PDB entry 4XI1 | X-ray diffraction, 2.98 A resolution | chain A

# Chain A
Molecule: E3 ubiquitin-protein ligase LubX
From: Legionella pneumophila (strain Paris)
Notes: EC 6.3.2.-
UniProtKB: Q5X159 (LUBX_LEGPA); residue numbers follow UniProt; this construct covers 102-202
Amino-acid sequence (101 residues; row label = number of the first residue in the row):
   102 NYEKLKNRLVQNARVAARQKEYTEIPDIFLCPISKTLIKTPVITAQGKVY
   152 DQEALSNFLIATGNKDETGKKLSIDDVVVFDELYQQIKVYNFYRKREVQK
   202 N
Not modelled in the structure: 102-122, 199-202
Residues lining bound ligands: hexane-1,6-diol (HEZ): Ile144, Val179, Val180, Phe181, Asp182, Glu183

# In short
Bound to chain A: hexane-1,6-diol.
Chain A is E3 ubiquitin-protein ligase LubX (Legionella pneumophila (strain Paris)); the structure, Crystal
structure of U-box 2 of LubX / LegU2 / Lpp2887 from Legionella pneumophila str. Paris ..., was determined by
X-ray diffraction together with 4WZ2, 4WZ0 and 4WZ3 from the same study.
